Entry 7RUE (X-ray diffraction, 2.50 A resolution); this record covers chains A and B of the 4 polymer chains in the assembly.

[Chain A (and B)]
Name: Phospho-2-dehydro-3-deoxyheptonate aldolase, Phe-sensitive
Source organism: Escherichia coli (strain K12)
Notes: EC 2.5.1.54; chain B of this document is another copy of the same molecule, construct and numbering; everything in this record applies to it too
UniProtKB: P0AB91 (AROG_ECOLI); residues 1-350 here = UniProt positions 1-350
Amino-acid sequence (351 residues; row label = number of the first residue in the row; numbering starts at 0):
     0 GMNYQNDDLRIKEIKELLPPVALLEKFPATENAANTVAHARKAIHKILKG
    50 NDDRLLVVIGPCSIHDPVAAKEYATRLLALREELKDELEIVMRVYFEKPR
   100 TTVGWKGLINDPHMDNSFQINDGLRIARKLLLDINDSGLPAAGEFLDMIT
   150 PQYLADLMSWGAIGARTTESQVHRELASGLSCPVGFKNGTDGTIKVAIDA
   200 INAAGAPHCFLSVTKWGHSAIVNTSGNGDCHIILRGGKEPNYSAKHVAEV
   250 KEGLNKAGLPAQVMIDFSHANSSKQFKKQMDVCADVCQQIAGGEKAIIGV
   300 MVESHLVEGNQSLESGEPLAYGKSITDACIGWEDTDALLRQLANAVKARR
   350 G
Not modelled in the structure: 0-4, 273, 313-317, 350 (chain B: 0-5)
Construct notes: expression tag (0)
Ion coordination: Mn2+: C61, H268, E302, D326 (together with 7QH)
Residues lining bound ligands: 7QH ((2E)-2-(2-carbamoylhydrazinylidene)-3,3,3-trifluoropropanoic acid): R92, Y94, K97, P98, E143, G163, A164, R165, K186, R234, H268, M300, E302
UniProt features mapped onto this chain:
  - modified residue: K244 (N6-acetyllysine)

[Chain A / chain B interface]
Residue-residue contacts (122):
  N5(A) - A33(B)  hydrogen bond (side chain-backbone)
  N5(A) - V36(B)
  N5(A) - R40(B)  hydrogen bond (backbone-side chain)
  N5(A) - D155(B)
  N5(A) - S180(B)
  D6(A) - S180(B)
  D6(A) - K214(B)
  D7(A) - S180(B)  hydrogen bond (backbone-side chain)
  D7(A) - K214(B)  salt bridge
  L8(A) - S180(B)
  R9(A) - S177(B)
  R9(A) - G178(B)
  R9(A) - L179(B)  hydrogen bond (side chain-backbone)
  R9(A) - S180(B)  hydrogen bond (side chain-backbone)
  R9(A) - C181(B)  hydrogen bond (side chain-backbone)
  R9(A) - T223(B)
  R9(A) - S224(B)  hydrogen bond (backbone-backbone)
  R9(A) - G225(B)
  R9(A) - N226(B)  hydrogen bond
  R9(A) - D228(B)  salt bridge
  I10(A) - G178(B)
  I10(A) - V221(B)  hydrophobic
  I10(A) - N222(B)
  K11(A) - N222(B)  hydrogen bond (backbone-backbone)
  K11(A) - S224(B)
  E12(A) - I220(B)
  E12(A) - V221(B)
  E12(A) - N222(B)  hydrogen bond (backbone-backbone)
  I13(A) - A219(B)  hydrophobic
  I13(A) - I220(B)
  K14(A) - A219(B)
  K14(A) - I220(B)  hydrogen bond (backbone-backbone)
  E15(A) - I220(B)
  L16(A) - S218(B)
  L16(A) - A219(B)  hydrophobic
  K97(A) - Q170(B)
  P98(A) - Q170(B)
  R99(A) - Q170(B)
  R99(A) - R173(B)
  T100(A) - R173(B)  hydrogen bond (backbone-side chain)
  T100(A) - D198(B)
  T101(A) - D198(B)
  T101(A) - A202(B)
  K105(A) - Q170(B)
  K105(A) - E174(B)  salt bridge
  K105(A) - H207(B)  hydrogen bond
  N109(A) - C208(B)  hydrogen bond (side chain-backbone)
  F117(A) - C208(B)  hydrophobic
  I119(A) - C208(B)  hydrophobic
  I119(A) - L210(B)  hydrophobic
  I119(A) - I220(B)  hydrophobic
  N120(A) - I220(B)
  L145(A) - Q170(B)
  L145(A) - V171(B)
  I148(A) - L210(B)  hydrophobic
  I148(A) - S211(B)
  T149(A) - L210(B)
  R165(A) - E168(B)
  R165(A) - S169(B)
  T166(A) - S169(B)
  E168(A) - R165(B)
  E168(A) - T189(B)  hydrogen bond
  S169(A) - R165(B)
  S169(A) - T166(B)
  Q170(A) - K97(B)  hydrogen bond (side chain-backbone)
  Q170(A) - P98(B)
  Q170(A) - R99(B)  hydrogen bond (side chain-backbone)
  Q170(A) - K105(B)
  Q170(A) - L145(B)
  V171(A) - L145(B)
  R173(A) - R99(B)
  R173(A) - T100(B)  hydrogen bond (side chain-backbone)
  E174(A) - K105(B)  salt bridge
  S177(A) - R9(B)
  G178(A) - R9(B)
  G178(A) - I10(B)
  L179(A) - R9(B)  hydrogen bond (backbone-side chain)
  S180(A) - L8(B)
  S180(A) - R9(B)
  C181(A) - R9(B)  hydrogen bond (backbone-side chain)
  T189(A) - E168(B)
  D190(A) - D190(B)
  K194(A) - T100(B)
  D198(A) - T100(B)
  D198(A) - T101(B)
  A202(A) - T101(B)
  A205(A) - V102(B)  hydrophobic
  H207(A) - K105(B)  hydrogen bond
  C208(A) - K105(B)
  C208(A) - N109(B)  hydrogen bond (backbone-side chain)
  C208(A) - F117(B)  hydrophobic
  L210(A) - L16(B)  hydrophobic
  L210(A) - I119(B)  hydrophobic
  L210(A) - I148(B)
  S211(A) - I148(B)
  V212(A) - V212(B)  hydrophobic
  T213(A) - I13(B)
  G216(A) - G216(B)
  G216(A) - H217(B)
  G216(A) - S218(B)  hydrogen bond (backbone-backbone)
  H217(A) - G216(B)
  H217(A) - H217(B)
  S218(A) - L16(B)
  S218(A) - V212(B)
  S218(A) - G216(B)  hydrogen bond (backbone-backbone)
  A219(A) - I13(B)  hydrophobic
  A219(A) - K14(B)
  A219(A) - L16(B)  hydrophobic
  I220(A) - E12(B)
  I220(A) - I13(B)
  I220(A) - K14(B)  hydrogen bond (backbone-backbone)
  I220(A) - E15(B)
  I220(A) - I119(B)  hydrophobic
  I220(A) - N120(B)
  V221(A) - E12(B)
  N222(A) - I10(B)
  N222(A) - K11(B)  hydrogen bond (backbone-backbone)
  N222(A) - E12(B)  hydrogen bond (backbone-backbone)
  T223(A) - R9(B)
  S224(A) - R9(B)  hydrogen bond (backbone-backbone)
  G225(A) - R9(B)
  N226(A) - R9(B)  hydrogen bond
Also at the interface, not in a pair above, chain A (68 interface residues in all): D146, H172, P182, N201, F209, G227, D228
Also at the interface, not in a pair above, chain B (68 interface residues in all): D6, A37, D146, T149, H172, T213, G227

[Overview]
Chain A and chain B each contribute 68 residues to their interface, with 29 hydrogen bonds and 4 salt bridges.
Polar pairs include D7(A)-K214(B), R9(A)-D228(B) and K105(A)-E174(B). Chain A binds compound 7QH. The Mn2+
site is built by C61(A), H268(A), E302(A) and D326(A).
Chain A and chain B are both Phospho-2-dehydro-3-deoxyheptonate aldolase, Phe-sensitive (Escherichia coli
(strain K12)); the structure, DAHP synthase complexed with trifluoropyruvate semicarbazone, was determined by
X-ray diffraction, deposited together with 7RUD.
